7VBC - chains B and J of the 16 polymer chains in the assembly; structure by electron microscopy, 3.01 A resolution.

Chain B:
Name: DNA-directed RNA polymerase I subunit RPA2
Organism: Homo sapiens
Notes: EC 2.7.7.6
Reference sequence: Q9H9Y6 (RPA2_HUMAN); residues 1-1135 here = UniProt positions 1-1135
Chain sequence (1135 residues; numbered 1 to 1135; the number before each row is that of its first residue):
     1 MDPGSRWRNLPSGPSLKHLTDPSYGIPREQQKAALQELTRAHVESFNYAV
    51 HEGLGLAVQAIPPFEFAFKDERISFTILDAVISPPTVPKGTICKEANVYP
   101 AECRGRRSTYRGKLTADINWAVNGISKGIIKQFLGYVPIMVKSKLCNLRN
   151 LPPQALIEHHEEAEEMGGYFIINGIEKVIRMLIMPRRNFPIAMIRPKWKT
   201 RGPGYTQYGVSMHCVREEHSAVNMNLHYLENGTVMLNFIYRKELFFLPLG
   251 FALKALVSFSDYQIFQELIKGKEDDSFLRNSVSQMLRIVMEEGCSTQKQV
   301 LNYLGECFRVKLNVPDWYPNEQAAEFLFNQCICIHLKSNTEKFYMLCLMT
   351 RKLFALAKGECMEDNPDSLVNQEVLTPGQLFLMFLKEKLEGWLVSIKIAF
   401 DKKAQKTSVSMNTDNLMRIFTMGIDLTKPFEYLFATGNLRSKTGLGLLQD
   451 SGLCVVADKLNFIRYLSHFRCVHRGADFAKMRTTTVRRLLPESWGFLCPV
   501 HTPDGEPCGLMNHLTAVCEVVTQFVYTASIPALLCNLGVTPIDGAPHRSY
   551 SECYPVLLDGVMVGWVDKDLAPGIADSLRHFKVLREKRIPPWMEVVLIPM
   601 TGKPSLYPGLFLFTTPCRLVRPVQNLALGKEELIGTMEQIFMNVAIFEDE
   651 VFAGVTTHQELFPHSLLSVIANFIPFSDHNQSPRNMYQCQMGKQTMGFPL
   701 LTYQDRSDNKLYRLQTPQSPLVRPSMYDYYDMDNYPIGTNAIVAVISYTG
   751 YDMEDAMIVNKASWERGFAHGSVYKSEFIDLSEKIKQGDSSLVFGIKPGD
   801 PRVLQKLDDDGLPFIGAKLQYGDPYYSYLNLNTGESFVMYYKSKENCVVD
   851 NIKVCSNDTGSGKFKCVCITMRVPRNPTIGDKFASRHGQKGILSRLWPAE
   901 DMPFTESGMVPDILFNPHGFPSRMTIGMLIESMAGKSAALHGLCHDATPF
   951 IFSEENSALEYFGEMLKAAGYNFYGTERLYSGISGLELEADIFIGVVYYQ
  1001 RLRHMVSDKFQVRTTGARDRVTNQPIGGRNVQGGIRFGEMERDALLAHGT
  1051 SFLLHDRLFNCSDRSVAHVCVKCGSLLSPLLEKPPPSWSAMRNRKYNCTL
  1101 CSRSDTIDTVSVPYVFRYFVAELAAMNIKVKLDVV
Disordered / not traced: 1-4, 1085-1092
Ion coordination: Zn2+: Cys-1070, Cys-1073, Cys-1098, Cys-1101
Swiss-Prot annotation at these positions:
  - zinc finger: Cys-1070 to Cys-1101 (C4-type)
  - region: Ile-194 to Tyr-208 (Loop B), Leu-236 to Leu-247 (Loop A), Leu-439 to Leu-453 (Fork loop 1), Arg-474 to Leu-489 (Fork loop 2)
  - binding site (RNA): Arg-180, Asp-367, Lys-890
  - binding site (Mg(2+)): Asp-755
  - binding site (DNA): Arg-1020, Arg-1036
  - binding site (Zn(2+)): Cys-1070, Cys-1073, Cys-1098, Cys-1101
  - site: Tyr-687 (Active site gating)
  - modified residue: Ser-1051 (Phosphoserine)
  - natural variant: Ser-682 (S682R: In TCS4; uncertain significance), Arg-1003 (R1003C: In TCS4; R1003S: In TCS4)
What the authors report for this chain:
  - conformationally variable residues (side-chain flip): Tyr-687
  - disease-associated variants - S682R: decreased stability (proposed by the authors, not directly observed)

Chain J:
Name: DNA-directed RNA polymerases I, II, and III subunit RPABC5
Organism: Homo sapiens
Reference sequence: P62875 (RPAB5_HUMAN); residue numbers follow UniProt; this construct covers 1-67
Chain sequence (67 residues; row label = number of the first residue in the row):
     1 MIIPVRCFTCGKIVGNKWEAYLGLLQAEYTEGDALDALGLKRYCCRRMLL
    51 AHVDLIEKLLNYAPLEK
Disordered / not traced: 65-67
Ion coordination: Zn2+: Cys-7, Cys-10, Cys-44, Cys-45
Swiss-Prot annotation at these positions:
  - binding site (Zn(2+)): Cys-7, Cys-10, Cys-44, Cys-45

Chain B / chain J interface:
Contacting residue pairs (69):
  Leu-16(B) with Leu-50(J)
  Lys-17(B) with Glu-31(J)
  Leu-19(B) with Val-53(J), hydrophobic
  Thr-20(B) with Trp-18(J); Tyr-21(J); Leu-22(J); Leu-25(J)
  Tyr-24(B) with Val-53(J); Asp-54(J); Leu-55(J); Glu-57(J); Lys-58(J)
  Gly-25(B) with Asn-61(J)
  Ile-157(B) with Asn-61(J)
  Glu-161(B) with Tyr-62(J), hydrogen bond (backbone-side chain)
  Glu-162(B) with Tyr-62(J)
  Phe-698(B) with Leu-55(J), hydrophobic; Leu-59(J), hydrophobic
  Leu-701(B) with Lys-58(J); Leu-59(J)
  Thr-702(B) with Tyr-62(J)
  Arg-713(B) with Met-1(J), hydrogen bond; Leu-59(J)
  Gln-715(B) with Met-1(J), hydrogen bond (backbone-backbone)
  Thr-716(B) with Met-1(J)
  Pro-717(B) with Val-53(J)
  Gln-718(B) with Met-48(J); Ala-51(J)
  Ser-719(B) with Ala-51(J), hydrogen bond (backbone-backbone)
  Leu-721(B) with Arg-47(J); Leu-50(J), hydrophobic
  Asp-733(B) with Val-53(J)
  Asn-734(B) with Leu-55(J); Lys-58(J)
  Pro-736(B) with Val-53(J), hydrophobic; Leu-55(J)
  Asn-740(B) with Arg-47(J), hydrogen bond (backbone-side chain); Ala-51(J)
  Ile-742(B) with Tyr-43(J), hydrophobic; Arg-47(J)
  Ser-763(B) with Phe-8(J), hydrogen bond (side chain-backbone); Thr-9(J)
  Arg-766(B) with Cys-7(J); Phe-8(J), hydrogen bond (side chain-backbone); Thr-9(J), hydrogen bond (side chain-backbone); Cys-10(J), hydrogen bond (side chain-backbone); Gly-11(J)
  Gly-767(B) with Phe-8(J)
  Phe-768(B) with Phe-8(J), hydrophobic
  Met-909(B) with Arg-42(J); Tyr-43(J), hydrophobic; Cys-44(J), hydrophobic
  Val-910(B) with Thr-9(J)
  Pro-911(B) with Thr-9(J)
  Asp-912(B) with Thr-9(J); Arg-47(J), salt bridge
  Lys-936(B) with Tyr-43(J)
  Ala-938(B) with Leu-50(J)
  Ala-939(B) with Tyr-43(J), hydrophobic; Arg-46(J), hydrogen bond (backbone-side chain)
  Leu-940(B) with Tyr-43(J), hydrophobic; Arg-46(J), hydrogen bond (backbone-side chain)
  Gly-942(B) with Glu-31(J); Leu-50(J)
  Leu-943(B) with Leu-50(J)
  Tyr-971(B) with Tyr-43(J)
  Ile-994(B) with Tyr-43(J)
  Val-996(B) with Tyr-43(J), hydrophobic; Arg-47(J)
Interface residues without a listed pair, chain B (48 interface residues in all): Pro-22, Ala-163, Tyr-703, Asn-760, Ala-762, Ser-907, His-941
Interface residues without a listed pair, chain J (32 interface residues in all): Ile-2, Pro-4, Gln-26, Gly-32, His-52

Summary:
48 residues of chain B face 32 of chain J across their interface; the contacts include 11 hydrogen bonds and 1
salt bridge. Polar pairs include Asp-912(B)/Arg-47(J), Glu-161(B)/Tyr-62(J) and Arg-713(B)/Met-1(J). From the
paper: S682R of chain B reduces stability; conformational variability at Tyr-687(B).
Chain B is DNA-directed RNA polymerase I subunit RPA2 and chain J is DNA-directed RNA polymerases I, II, and
III subunit RPABC5, both from Homo sapiens; the structure, Back track state of human RNA Polymerase I
Elongation Complex, was determined by electron microscopy (same publication as 7VBB and 7VBA).
